2A07 - chains B and J of the 10 polymer chains in the assembly; structure by X-ray diffraction, 1.90 A resolution.

[Chain B]
Molecule: 21-nt DNA strand
Sequence (21 nucleotides; numbered 1 to 21; the number before each row is that of its first residue):
     1 TTAGGAAAATTTGTTTCATAG

[Chain J]
Name: Forkhead box protein P2
Organism: Homo sapiens
Notes: fragment: Foxp2 Forkhead Domain
Reference sequence: O15409 (FOXP2_HUMAN); numbering as in UniProt (aligned over 502-594)
Amino-acid sequence (93 residues; numbered 502 to 594; the number before each row is that of its first residue):
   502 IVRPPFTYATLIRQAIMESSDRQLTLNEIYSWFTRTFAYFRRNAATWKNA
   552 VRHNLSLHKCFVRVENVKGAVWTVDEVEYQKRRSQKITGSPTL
Unresolved in the structure: 585-594
Sequence notes: engineered mutation Ile502 (Asp in O15409)
Ion coordination: Mg2+: Leu556, His559, Phe562
UniProt features mapped onto this chain:
  - DNA-binding region: Arg504 to Leu594 (Fork-head)
  - natural variant: Arg553 (R553H: In SPCH1)
Reported in the primary citation:
  - binding site for the 21-nt DNA strand: Arg504, Asn550, Arg583
  - binding site for the 21-nt DNA strand (chain B): His554, Ser557
  - binding site for the 21-nt DNA strand: Arg553, Leu558
  - binding site for the 21-nt DNA strand: Thr508, Tyr509
  - disease-associated variants - R553H: decreased binding to DNA (proposed by the authors, not directly observed)
  - contacts within the chain: Ile530-Trp573 (hydrophobic contact)

[How chain B and chain J interact]
Contacting residue pairs (15):
  DA8(B) with Leu527(J), sugar contact; Tyr531(J), phosphate contact
  DA9(B) with Leu527(J), phosphate contact; Arg553(J), base contact; Ser557(J), sugar contact; Arg564(J), salt bridge to the phosphate; Ala571(J), phosphate contact; Trp573(J), hydrogen bond to the phosphate
  DT10(B) with Arg553(J), base contact; His554(J), base contact; Ser557(J), hydrogen bond to the phosphate; Trp573(J), phosphate contact
  DT11(B) with His554(J), hydrogen bond to the base; Ser557(J), base contact
  DT12(B) with His554(J), hydrogen bond to the base
Other interface residues (no listed pair), chain B (6 interface residues in all): DG13
Other interface residues (no listed pair), chain J (10 interface residues in all): Asn528, Leu558

[Overview]
6 residues of chain B and 10 residues of chain J are in contact, with 4 hydrogen bonds and 1 salt bridge.
Polar contacts include DT11(B)-His554(J), DT12(B)-His554(J) and DA9(B)-Trp573(J). From the paper: a binding
site for the 21-nt DNA strand at Arg504(J), Asn550(J) and Arg583(J) among others; R553H of chain J reduces
binding to DNA.
Here chain B is a 21-nt DNA strand and chain J is Forkhead box protein P2 (Homo sapiens). Entry 2A07 (Crystal
Structure of Foxp2 bound Specifically to DNA) was determined by X-ray diffraction.
